9CT6 - chains I and K of the 12 polymer chains in the assembly; structure by electron microscopy, 3.56 A resolution.

[Chain I (and K)]
Protein: Stimulator of interferon genes protein
From: Homo sapiens
Notes: chain K of this document is another copy of the same molecule, construct and numbering; everything in this record applies to it too
UniProtKB: Q86WV6 (STING_HUMAN); residue numbers follow UniProt; this construct covers 1-344
Chain sequence (363 residues; each row starts with the number of its first residue):
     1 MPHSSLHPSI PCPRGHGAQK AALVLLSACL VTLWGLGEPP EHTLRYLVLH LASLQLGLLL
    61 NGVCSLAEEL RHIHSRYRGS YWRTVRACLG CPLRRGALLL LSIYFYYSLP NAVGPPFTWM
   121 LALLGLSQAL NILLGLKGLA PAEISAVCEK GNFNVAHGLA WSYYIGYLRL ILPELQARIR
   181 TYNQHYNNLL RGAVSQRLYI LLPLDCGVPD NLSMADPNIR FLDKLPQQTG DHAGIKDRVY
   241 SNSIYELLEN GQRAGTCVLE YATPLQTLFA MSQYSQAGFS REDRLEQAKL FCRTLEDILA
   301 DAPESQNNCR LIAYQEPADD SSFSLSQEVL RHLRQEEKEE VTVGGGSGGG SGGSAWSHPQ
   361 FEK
Unresolved in the structure: 1-4, 189-191, 228-237, 318-322, 334-363
Sequence notes: expression tag (345-363)
Ligand contacts:
  - 9IM (1-[(2-chloro-6-fluorophenyl)methyl]-3,3-dimethyl-2-oxo-N-[(2,4,6-trifluorophenyl)methyl]-2,3-dihydro-1H-indole-6-carboxamide): Y46, L49, H50, S53, Y106, V113, G114, P115, M120, L123, L124
  - A1AZ0 (1-[(2E)-4-{5-carbamoyl-2-[(1-ethyl-3-methyl-1H-pyrazole-5-carbonyl)amino]-7-methoxy-1H-1,3-benzimidazol-1-yl}but-2-en-1-yl]-2-[(1-ethyl-3-methyl-1H-pyrazole-5-carbonyl)amino]-7-[3-(morpholin-4-yl)propoxy]-1H-1,3-benzimidazole-5-carboxamide): L159, S162, Y163, G166, Y167, R238, V239, Y240, S241, N242, E260, T263, P264

[Chain I / chain K interface]
Residue-residue contacts - 26 pairs, chain I then chain K:
  Q19(I) - L93(K)
  K20(I) - L93(K)
  L23(I) - L93(K)
  L23(I) - A97(K)  hydrophobic
  L30(I) - Y104(K)  hydrophobic
  L33(I) - Y104(K)
  P40(I) - S108(K)
  P40(I) - L109(K)  hydrophobic
  E41(I) - E41(K)
  E41(I) - L109(K)
  L44(I) - L44(K)  hydrophobic
  L44(I) - V48(K)  hydrophobic
  L44(I) - F105(K)  hydrophobic
  L44(I) - L109(K)  hydrophobic
  V48(I) - L44(K)  hydrophobic
  L93(I) - Q19(K)
  A97(I) - L23(K)
  L100(I) - L26(K)  hydrophobic
  L100(I) - L30(K)  hydrophobic
  Y104(I) - L30(K)  hydrophobic
  Y104(I) - L33(K)
  F105(I) - L44(K)  hydrophobic
  S108(I) - P40(K)
  L109(I) - P40(K)  hydrophobic
  L109(I) - E41(K)
  L109(I) - L44(K)  hydrophobic
Interface residues without a listed pair, chain I (22 interface residues in all): H16, L26, W34, T43, L47, G96
Interface residues without a listed pair, chain K (22 interface residues in all): H16, K20, T43, R45, G96, L100, Y107

[In short]
The chain I/chain K interface involves 22 residues from each chain. Bound to chain I: compound A1AZ0 and
compound 9IM.
Chain I and chain K are both Stimulator of interferon genes protein (Homo sapiens); the structure, HsSTING
with diABZI and C53, apart conformation, was determined by electron microscopy, deposited together with 9CT3,
9CT4 and 9CT5.
